Entry 8ODT (electron microscopy, 4.20 A resolution (low resolution: residue-level contacts below are approximate; hydrogen-bond / salt-bridge calls are withheld)); this record covers chains E and F of the 7 polymer chains in the assembly.

== Chain E ==
Name: Tol-Pal system protein TolQ
Organism: Escherichia coli K-12
UniProtKB: P0ABU9 (TOLQ_ECOLI); numbering as in UniProt (aligned over 2-230)
Chain sequence (230 residues; row label = number of the first residue in the row):
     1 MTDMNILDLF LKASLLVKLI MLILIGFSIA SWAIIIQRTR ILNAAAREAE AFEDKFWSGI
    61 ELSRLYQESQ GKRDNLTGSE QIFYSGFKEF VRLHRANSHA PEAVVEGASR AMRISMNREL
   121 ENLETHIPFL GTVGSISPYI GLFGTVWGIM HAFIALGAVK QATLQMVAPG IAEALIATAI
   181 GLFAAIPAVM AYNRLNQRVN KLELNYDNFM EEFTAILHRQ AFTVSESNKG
Construct notes: initiating methionine (1)

== Chain F ==
Name: Tol-Pal system protein TolR
Organism: Escherichia coli K-12
UniProtKB: P0ABV6 (TOLR_ECOLI); residues 1-142 here = UniProt positions 1-142
Chain sequence (189 residues; row label = number of the first residue in the row):
     1 MARARGRGRR DLKSEINIVP LLDVLLVLLL IFMATAPIIT QSVEVDLPDA TESQAVSSND
    61 NPPVIVEVSG IGQYTVVVEK DRLERLPPEQ VVAEVSSRFK ANPKTVFLIG GAKDVPYDEI
   121 IKALNLLHSA GVKSVGLMTQ PILEENLYFQ GQFGSWSHPQ FEKGGGSGGG SGGGSWSHPQ
   181 FEKHHHHHH
Not modelled in the structure: 1-15, 37-189
Construct notes: expression tag (143-189)
UniProt features mapped onto this chain:
  - mutagenesis: Asp-23 (D23A: Decreases TolA-Pal interaction; D23E: No change in TolA-Pal interaction; D23R: Abolishes TolA-Pal interaction)

== How chain E and chain F interact ==
Contacting residue pairs (5):
  Pro-138(E) with Val-19(F)
  Leu-164(E) with Met-33(F); Ala-36(F)
  Val-167(E) with Met-33(F)
  Ile-171(E) with Leu-30(F)
Also at the interface, not in a pair above, chain F (5 interface residues in all): Ala-34

== Summary ==
The interface between chain E and chain F involves 4 residues on one side and 5 on the other. Curated
annotation (UniProt) lists one mutagenesis site on chain F.
Here chain E is Tol-Pal system protein TolQ and chain F is Tol-Pal system protein TolR, both from Escherichia
coli K-12. Entry 8ODT (Structure of TolQR complex from E.coli) was determined by electron microscopy.
